PDB entry 6IG0 | electron microscopy, 3.37 A resolution | chains F and N of the 10 polymer chains in the assembly

[Chain F]
Name: Type III-A CRISPR-associated RAMP protein Csm3
Source organism: Streptococcus thermophilus ND03
Reference sequence: A0A2U2M035 (A0A2U2M035_STRTR); residues 1-220 here = UniProt positions 1-220
Sequence (220 residues; each row starts with the number of its first residue):
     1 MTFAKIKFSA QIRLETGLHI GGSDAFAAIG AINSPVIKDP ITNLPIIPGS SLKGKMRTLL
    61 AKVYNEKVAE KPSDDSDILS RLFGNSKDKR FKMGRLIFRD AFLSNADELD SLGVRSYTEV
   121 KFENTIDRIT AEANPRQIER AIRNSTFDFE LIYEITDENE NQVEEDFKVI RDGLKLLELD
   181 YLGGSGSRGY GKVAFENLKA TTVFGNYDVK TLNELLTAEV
Disordered / not traced: 1, 218-220
Construct notes: engineered mutation Asn33 (Asp in A0A2U2M035)

[Chain N]
Molecule: crRNA
Sequence (36 nucleotides; each row starts with the number of its first residue):
     1 ACGGAAACGC UUUCUAGCUC GCUAUAAUUA CCCAUU
Disordered / not traced: 35-36

[Chain F / chain N interface]
Pairs across the interface - 50 pairs, chain F then chain N:
  His19(F) - A16(N)  phosphate contact
  Ile20(F) - A16(N)  phosphate contact
  Gly21(F) - U15(N)  sugar contact
  Gly21(F) - A16(N)  hydrogen bond to the phosphate
  Gly22(F) - U15(N)  base contact
  Asp24(F) - U15(N)  base contact
  Ser50(F) - U15(N)  hydrogen bond to the phosphate
  Ser51(F) - C14(N)  hydrogen bond to the phosphate
  Ser51(F) - U15(N)  hydrogen bond to the phosphate
  Lys53(F) - U13(N)  salt bridge to the phosphate
  Gly54(F) - C14(N)  base contact
  Lys55(F) - C14(N)  base contact
  Arg57(F) - U12(N)  phosphate contact
  Arg57(F) - U13(N)  salt bridge to the phosphate
  Thr58(F) - C14(N)  base contact
  Pro72(F) - U12(N)  sugar contact
  Phe83(F) - U12(N)  phosphate contact
  Phe83(F) - U13(N)  phosphate contact
  Gly84(F) - U12(N)  sugar contact
  Asn85(F) - U11(N)  sugar contact
  Asn85(F) - U12(N)  sugar contact
  Ser86(F) - U11(N)  hydrogen bond to the base
  Ser86(F) - U12(N)  sugar contact
  Lys92(F) - U11(N)  sugar contact
  Met93(F) - U11(N)  sugar contact
  Phe122(F) - G21(N)  base contact
  Glu123(F) - G21(N)  phosphate contact
  Asn124(F) - U19(N)  hydrogen bond to the sugar
  Asn124(F) - C20(N)  hydrogen bond to the sugar
  Asn124(F) - G21(N)  hydrogen bond to the phosphate
  Asn124(F) - C22(N)  hydrogen bond to the sugar
  Thr125(F) - U19(N)  hydrogen bond to the phosphate
  Thr125(F) - C20(N)  hydrogen bond to the phosphate
  Ile126(F) - C20(N)  hydrogen bond to the phosphate
  Ile126(F) - C22(N)  sugar contact
  Ala133(F) - G21(N)  base contact
  Ala133(F) - C22(N)  base contact
  Pro135(F) - G21(N)  base contact
  Arg136(F) - U19(N)  hydrogen bond to the sugar
  Tyr181(F) - C14(N)  base contact
  Tyr181(F) - A16(N)  phosphate contact
  Tyr181(F) - G17(N)  hydrogen bond to the phosphate
  Gly183(F) - A16(N)  phosphate contact
  Gly184(F) - A16(N)  hydrogen bond to the phosphate
  Gly184(F) - G17(N)  phosphate contact
  Ser185(F) - G17(N)  hydrogen bond to the phosphate
  Gly186(F) - G17(N)  phosphate contact
  Ser187(F) - C18(N)  hydrogen bond to the phosphate
  Arg188(F) - C18(N)  salt bridge to the phosphate
  Arg188(F) - U19(N)  salt bridge to the phosphate

[Overview]
34 residues of chain F face 12 of chain N across their interface; the contacts include 17 hydrogen bonds and 4
salt bridges. Polar pairs include Ser86(F)-U11(N), Asn124(F)-U19(N) and Asn124(F)-C20(N).
Here chain F is Type III-A CRISPR-associated RAMP protein Csm3 (Streptococcus thermophilus ND03) and chain N
is crRNA. Entry 6IG0 (Type III-A Csm complex, Cryo-EM structure of Csm-CTR1, ATP bound) was determined by
electron microscopy (same publication as 6IFK, 6IFL, 6IFN, 6IFR, 6IFU, 6IFY and 6IFZ).
